PDB entry 5H58 | X-ray diffraction, 3.99 A resolution | chains D and F of the 6 polymer chains in the assembly

Chain D:
Protein: CprB
Organism: Streptomyces coelicolor A3(2)
Reference sequence: O66122 (O66122_STRCH); residue numbers follow UniProt; this construct covers 1-215
Amino-acid sequence (215 residues; numbered 1 to 215; the number before each row is that of its first residue):
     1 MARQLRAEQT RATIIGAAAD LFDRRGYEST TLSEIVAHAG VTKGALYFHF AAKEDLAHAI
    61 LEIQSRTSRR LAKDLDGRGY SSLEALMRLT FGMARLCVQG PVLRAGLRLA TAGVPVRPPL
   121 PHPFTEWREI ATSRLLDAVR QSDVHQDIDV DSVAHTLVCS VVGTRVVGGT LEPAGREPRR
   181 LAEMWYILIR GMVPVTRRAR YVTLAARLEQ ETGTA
Unresolved in the structure: 1-7, 77-79, 118-119, 167-173, 213-215
From the paper describing this entry:
  - binding site for the 27-nt DNA strand: Thr31, Leu32, Ser33, Thr42, Lys43, Gly44, Tyr47, Phe48
  - binding site for the 27-nt DNA strand (chain F): Lys43, Tyr47
  - binding site for the 27-nt DNA strand: Arg6 (from molecular simulation)

Chain F:
Molecule: 27-nt DNA strand
Sequence (27 nucleotides; numbered 1 to 27; the number before each row is that of its first residue):
     1 GAACTCAACA GACCGTGCCG CCTGCCT
Unresolved in the structure: 1-3, 26-27

Chain D / chain F interface:
Residue-residue contacts (6; chain D residue first):
  Thr42(D) - DT5(F)  hydrogen bond to the phosphate
  Gly44(D) - DC4(F)  sugar contact
  Gly44(D) - DT5(F)  base contact
  Ala45(D) - DC4(F)  sugar contact
  Ala45(D) - DT5(F)  phosphate contact
  Phe48(D) - DC4(F)  phosphate contact
Other interface residues (no listed pair), chain D (6 interface residues in all): Lys43, His49
Other interface residues (no listed pair), chain F (4 interface residues in all): DC6, DA8

In short:
6 residues of chain D and 4 residues of chain F are in contact, with 1 hydrogen bond. The hydrogen-bonded pair
is Thr42(D)-DT5(F). From the paper: a binding site for the 27-nt DNA strand at Thr31(D), Leu32(D) and Ser33(D)
among others; a binding site for the 27-nt DNA strand (chain F) at Lys43(D) and Tyr47(D).
Here chain D is CprB (Streptomyces coelicolor A3(2)) and chain F is a 27-nt DNA strand. Entry 5H58 (Structural
and dynamics studies of the TetR family protein, CprB from Streptomyces coelicolor in complex with ...) was
determined by X-ray diffraction.
